5NDB - chain A; structure by X-ray diffraction, 2.38 A resolution.

[Chain A]
Molecule: Beta-lactamase IMP-1
From: Pseudomonas aeruginosa
Notes: EC 3.5.2.6
UniProtKB: Q8G9Q0 (Q8G9Q0_PSEAI); the construct lacks a stretch of the UniProt sequence and is renumbered around it, so the offset changes along the chain: 29-54 = UniProt 29-54; 56-61 = UniProt 55-60; 62-207 = UniProt 62-207; 214-224 = UniProt 208-218; 3 more segments
Chain sequence (250 residues; row label = number of the first residue in the row; note: 40 numbers in that range are skipped by the numbering (no residue carries them; nothing is unmodelled there)):
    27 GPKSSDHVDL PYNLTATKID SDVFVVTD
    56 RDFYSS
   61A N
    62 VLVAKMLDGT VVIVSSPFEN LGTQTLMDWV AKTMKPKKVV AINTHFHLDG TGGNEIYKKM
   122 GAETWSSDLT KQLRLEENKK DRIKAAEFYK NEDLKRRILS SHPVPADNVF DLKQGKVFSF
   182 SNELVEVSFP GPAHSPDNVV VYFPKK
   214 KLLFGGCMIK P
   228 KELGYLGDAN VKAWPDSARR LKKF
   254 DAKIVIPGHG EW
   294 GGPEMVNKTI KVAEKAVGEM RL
Unresolved in the structure: 27-31, 315
Sequence notes: expression tag (27-28)
Ion coordination: Zn2+ site 1: His33, Asp35 (shared with 2 residues of chain B); Zn2+ site 2: His106, His108, His195; Zn2+ site 3: Asp110, Cys220, His262 (together with 8TW); Zn2+ site 4: Glu116, His163 (shared with 2 residues of chain B)
Residues lining bound ligands: 8TW ((1S,4R,5S)-7,7-bis(chloranyl)-6,6-bis(oxidanyl)-2$l4-thiabicyclo[3.2.0]hept-2-ene-4-carboxylic acid): Tyr59, Phe79, His108, Asp110, His195, Cys220, Lys223, Leu230, Gly231, Tyr232, His262
Reported in the primary citation:
  - binding site for 8TW: Tyr59, Phe79

[In short]
Chain A binds compound 8TW. His33 and Asp35 form the Zn2+ site 1. His106, His108 and His195 coordinate Zn2+
site 2. From the paper: a binding site for 8TW at Tyr59 and Phe79.
Chain A is Beta-lactamase IMP-1 (Pseudomonas aeruginosa); the structure, Crystal structure of
metallo-beta-lactamase SPM-1 complexed with cyclobutanone inhibitor, was determined by X-ray diffraction,
deposited together with 5NDE.
